Entry 4YOY (X-ray diffraction, 1.95 A resolution); this record covers chains A and E of the 6 polymer chains in the assembly.

== Chain A (and E) ==
Protein: 3-5 exonuclease PhoExo I
From: Pyrococcus horikoshii
Notes: chain E of this document is another copy of the same molecule, construct and numbering; everything in this record applies to it too
Reference sequence: A0A060P168 (A0A060P168_PYRHR); residues 1-229 here = UniProt positions 1-229
Sequence (233 residues; each row starts with the number of its first residue):
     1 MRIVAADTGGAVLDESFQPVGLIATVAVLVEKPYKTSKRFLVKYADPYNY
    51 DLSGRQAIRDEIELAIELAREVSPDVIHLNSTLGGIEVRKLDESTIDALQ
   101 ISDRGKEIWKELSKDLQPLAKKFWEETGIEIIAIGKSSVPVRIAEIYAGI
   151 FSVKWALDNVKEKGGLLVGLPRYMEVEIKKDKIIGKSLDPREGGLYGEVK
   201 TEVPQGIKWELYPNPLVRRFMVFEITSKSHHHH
Disordered / not traced: 161-163, 230-233 (chain E: 161-163, 228-233)
Construct notes: engineered mutation Asn80 (Asp in A0A060P168); expression tag (230-233)
What the authors report for this chain:
  - binding site for the 7-nt DNA strand: Asp7, Thr8, Gly10, Ala11, Pro19, Leu22, Glu61, Asn80, Thr82, Ser102, Lys136, Glu145, Leu170, Arg172, Asn214, Met221
  - Mg2+ coordination: Asp7, Glu145
  - catalytic residues: Asp7, Glu61, Glu145
  - mutagenesis - D7N, A11F, E61Q, D80N, E145Q: abolished catalytic activity
  - mutagenesis - K136A, R172A: decreased catalytic activity
  - mutagenesis - N214L: decreased binding to DNA
  - mutagenesis - N214L: decreased binding to RNA
  - mutagenesis - N214L: decreased catalytic activity on RNA
  - mutagenesis - N214L: decreased catalytic activity on poly-dT

== Interface between chain A and chain E ==
Pairs across the interface - 41 pairs, chain A then chain E:
  Met1(A) - Ser16(E)
  Met1(A) - Phe17(E)  hydrophobic
  Ile3(A) - Pro215(E)  hydrophobic
  Lys32(A) - Glu210(E)  salt bridge
  Lys32(A) - Tyr212(E)
  Lys32(A) - Glu224(E)  salt bridge
  Pro33(A) - Glu210(E)
  Pro33(A) - Tyr212(E)
  Pro33(A) - Pro213(E)
  Tyr34(A) - Phe17(E)
  Tyr34(A) - Tyr212(E)  hydrophobic
  Tyr34(A) - Pro213(E)
  Tyr34(A) - Pro215(E)  hydrophobic
  Lys35(A) - Pro213(E)
  His78(A) - Leu216(E)
  Ile134(A) - Leu216(E)
  Gly135(A) - Arg218(E)
  Lys136(A) - Arg218(E)  hydrogen bond (backbone-side chain)
  Ser137(A) - Leu216(E)  hydrogen bond (side chain-backbone)
  Ser137(A) - Val217(E)  hydrogen bond (backbone-backbone)
  Ser137(A) - Arg218(E)  hydrogen bond (backbone-backbone)
  Ser138(A) - Pro215(E)
  Ser138(A) - Arg218(E)  hydrogen bond (backbone-side chain)
  Val139(A) - Asn214(E)
  Val139(A) - Pro215(E)  hydrogen bond (backbone-backbone)
  Val139(A) - Arg218(E)
  Pro140(A) - Pro215(E)
  Arg142(A) - Arg218(E)
  Asp189(A) - Arg219(E)
  Pro190(A) - Leu188(E)
  Pro190(A) - Pro190(E)
  Arg191(A) - Tyr173(E)
  Arg191(A) - Leu188(E)
  Arg191(A) - Asp189(E)
  Arg191(A) - Arg191(E)
  Arg191(A) - Arg219(E)
  Arg191(A) - Met221(E)
  Glu192(A) - Pro213(E)
  Glu192(A) - Arg218(E)  salt bridge
  Glu192(A) - Met221(E)
  Gly193(A) - Met221(E)
Other interface residues (no listed pair), chain A (22 interface residues in all): Tyr173, Leu195
Other interface residues (no listed pair), chain E (20 interface residues in all): Glu15, Leu211

== In short ==
22 residues of chain A and 20 residues of chain E are in contact, with 6 hydrogen bonds and 3 salt bridges.
Polar contacts include Lys32(A)-Glu210(E), Lys32(A)-Glu224(E) and Glu192(A)-Arg218(E). From the paper:
catalytic residues Asp7(A), Glu61(A) and Glu145(A); D7N, A11F and E61Q of chain A, among others, abolish
catalytic activity; 8 substitutions were tested in all.
Chain A and chain E are both 3-5 exonuclease PhoExo I (Pyrococcus horikoshii); the structure, Crystal
structure of a trimeric exonuclease PhoExo I from Pyrococcus horikoshii OT3 in complex with poly-dT ..., was
determined by X-ray diffraction together with 4YOV, 4YOW and 4YOX from the same study.
